3ULR - chains B and C of the 3 polymer chains in the assembly; structure by X-ray diffraction, 1.65 A resolution.

== Chain B ==
Name: Src substrate cortactin
From: Mus musculus
Notes: fragment: SH3 domain
Reference sequence: Q60598 (SRC8_MOUSE); residues 487-546 here = UniProt positions 487-546
Chain sequence (65 residues; each row starts with the number of its first residue):
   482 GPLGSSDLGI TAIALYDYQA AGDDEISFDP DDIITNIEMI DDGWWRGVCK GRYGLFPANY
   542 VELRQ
Disordered / not traced: 482
Differences from the reference sequence: expression tag (482-486)

== Chain C ==
Name: Abelson tyrosine-protein kinase 2
Notes: fragment: pxxp1
Reference sequence: P42684 (ABL2_HUMAN); numbering as in UniProt (aligned over 563-579)
Chain sequence (17 residues; numbered 563 to 579; the number before each row is that of its first residue):
   563 SSVVPYLPRL PILPSKT
Disordered / not traced: 576-579
UniProt features mapped onto this chain:
  - modified residue: Y568 (Phosphotyrosine)

== Interface between chain B and chain C ==
Residue-residue contacts (21; chain B residue first):
  Y497(B) - V565(C)
  Y497(B) - V566(C)  hydrophobic
  Y497(B) - P567(C)
  Y499(B) - L569(C)  hydrophobic
  D522(B) - R571(C)  salt bridge
  D522(B) - P573(C)
  D522(B) - I574(C)  hydrogen bond (side chain-backbone)
  D523(B) - R571(C)
  G524(B) - P570(C)
  G524(B) - R571(C)
  W525(B) - P570(C)  hydrogen bond (side chain-backbone)
  W525(B) - R571(C)  hydrogen bond (side chain-backbone)
  W525(B) - P573(C)
  P538(B) - L569(C)  hydrophobic
  P538(B) - P570(C)
  N540(B) - P567(C)
  N540(B) - Y568(C)  hydrogen bond (side chain-backbone)
  N540(B) - P570(C)
  Y541(B) - V566(C)
  Y541(B) - P567(C)  hydrogen bond (side chain-backbone)
  Y541(B) - L569(C)  hydrophobic
Interface residues without a listed pair, chain B (11 interface residues in all): L536, A539
Interface residues without a listed pair, chain C (10 interface residues in all): L572
The authors on this interface:
  - residue pairs: Y497(B)-P567(C), D522(B)-P573(C), D522(B)-R571(C) (salt bridge), W525(B)-P570(C), W525(B)-P573(C), P538(B)-P570(C), N540(B)-P570(C), Y541(B)-P567(C)

== Summary ==
11 residues of chain B and 10 residues of chain C are in contact, with 5 hydrogen bonds and 1 salt bridge.
Among the polar pairs are D522(B)-R571(C), D522(B)-I574(C) and W525(B)-P570(C). The authors report contacts
between Y497(B) and P567(C), D522(B) and P573(C) and W525(B) and P570(C) among others; a salt bridge between
D522(B) and R571(C).
Here chain B is Src substrate cortactin (Mus musculus) and chain C is Abelson tyrosine-protein kinase 2. Entry
3ULR (Lysozyme contamination facilitates crystallization of a hetero-trimericCortactin:Arg:Lysozyme complex)
was determined by X-ray diffraction.
